PDB entry 7QI1 | X-ray diffraction, 1.76 A resolution | chains A and F of the 6 polymer chains in the assembly

== Chain A ==
Molecule: 14-3-3 protein theta
Organism: Homo sapiens
UniProtKB: P27348 (1433T_HUMAN); residues 3-232 here correspond to UniProt positions 1-230 (UniProt number = residue number - 2)
Amino-acid sequence (237 residues; each row starts with the number of its first residue; numbers below 1 keep their minus sign (Gly-4 is residue -4)):
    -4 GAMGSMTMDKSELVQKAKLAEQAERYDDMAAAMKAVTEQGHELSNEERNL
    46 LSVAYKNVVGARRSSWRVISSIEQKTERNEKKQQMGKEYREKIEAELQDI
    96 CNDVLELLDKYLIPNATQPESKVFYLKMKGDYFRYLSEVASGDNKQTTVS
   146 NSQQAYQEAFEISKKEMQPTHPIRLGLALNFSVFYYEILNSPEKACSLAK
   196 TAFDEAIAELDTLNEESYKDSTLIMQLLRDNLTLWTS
Not modelled in the structure: -4 to -3, 232
Differences from the reference sequence: expression tag (-4 to 2); conflict Asp4 (Glu2 in P27348), Ser6 (Thr4 in P27348), Val9 (Ile7 in P27348), 35 further conflict positions vs the reference (P27348) not listed
Residues lining bound ligands:
  - arginine / glutamine / Q95 / tyrosine, molecule 1: Asn52, Arg58, Ser59, Arg62, Val63, Leu229
  - arginine / glutamine / Q95 / tyrosine, molecule 2: Asn52, Gly55, Ala56, Ser59, Ser60, Val63
Swiss-Prot annotation at these positions:
  - site (Interaction with phosphoserine on interacting protein): Arg58, Arg129
  - modified residue: Met3 (N-acetylmethionine), Lys5 (N6-acetyllysine), Lys51 (N6-acetyllysine), Lys70 (N6-acetyllysine), Tyr84 (3'-nitrotyrosine), Tyr106 (3'-nitrotyrosine), Lys117 (N6-acetyllysine)
  - cross-link: Lys51 (Glycyl lysine isopeptide (Lys-Gly) (interchain with G-Cter in SUMO2))
From the paper describing this entry:
  - binding site for tyrosine: Leu229
  - binding site for the ligand Q95: Arg58, Ser59, Arg62
  - binding site for arginine: Asn52

== Chain F ==
Molecule: Cystic fibrosis transmembrane conductance regulator
Notes: EC 3.6.3.49
UniProtKB: P13569 (CFTR_HUMAN); residues 747-774 here = UniProt positions 747-774
Amino-acid sequence (28 residues; numbered 747 to 774; the number before each row is that of its first residue):
   747 AILPRISVISTGPTLQARRRQSVLNLMT
Not modelled in the structure: 747, 759-763
Modified positions: Ser753 (phosphoserine; SEP); Ser768 (phosphoserine; SEP)
Residues lining bound ligands: arginine / glutamine / Q95 / tyrosine: Leu749, Pro750, Arg751, Ile752
Swiss-Prot annotation at these positions:
  - modified residue (Phosphoserine): Ser753, Ser768
  - natural variant: Val754 (V754M: In CF; uncertain significance), Arg766 (R766M: In CBAVD; uncertain significance)
From the paper describing this entry:
  - binding site for tyrosine: Pro750, Arg751, Ile752
  - conformationally variable residues (order/disorder transition, side-chain flip): Leu749, Pro750, Arg751
  - contacts within the chain: Arg751-Ser753

== Chain A / chain F interface ==
Contacting residue pairs - 37 pairs, chain A then chain F:
  Asn44(A) - Gly758(F)
  Val48(A) - Ser756(F)
  Lys51(A) - Val754(F)  hydrogen bond (side chain-backbone)
  Lys51(A) - Ile755(F)
  Lys51(A) - Ser756(F)
  Arg58(A) - Arg751(F)
  Arg58(A) - Ser753(F)
  Lys122(A) - Val754(F)
  Arg129(A) - Arg751(F)
  Arg129(A) - Ser753(F)
  Tyr130(A) - Ser753(F)
  Glu133(A) - Arg751(F)  salt bridge
  Gly171(A) - Val754(F)
  Leu174(A) - Ile752(F)
  Leu174(A) - Ser753(F)
  Leu174(A) - Val754(F)
  Asn175(A) - Ser753(F)
  Asn175(A) - Val754(F)  hydrogen bond (side chain-backbone)
  Val178(A) - Arg751(F)
  Val178(A) - Ile752(F)
  Tyr181(A) - Leu749(F)
  Glu182(A) - Arg751(F)  salt bridge
  Asp206(A) - Leu772(F)
  Thr207(A) - Val769(F)
  Thr207(A) - Leu770(F)  hydrogen bond (backbone-backbone)
  Thr207(A) - Leu772(F)
  Asn209(A) - Arg765(F)
  Glu211(A) - Arg765(F)  salt bridge
  Ser212(A) - Arg765(F)
  Ser212(A) - Gln767(F)  hydrogen bond
  Tyr213(A) - Gln767(F)  hydrogen bond
  Asp215(A) - Thr757(F)
  Asn226(A) - Arg751(F)
  Asn226(A) - Ile752(F)  hydrogen bond (side chain-backbone)
  Leu229(A) - Pro750(F)
  Trp230(A) - Pro750(F)
  Trp230(A) - Arg751(F)
Other interface residues (no listed pair), chain A (29 interface residues in all): Arg62, Leu208, Leu218, Ile219, Leu222
Other interface residues (no listed pair), chain F (16 interface residues in all): Ser768

== Summary ==
Chain A and chain F form an interface of 29 and 16 residues respectively; the contacts include 6 hydrogen
bonds and 3 salt bridges. Among the polar pairs are Glu133(A)-Arg751(F), Glu182(A)-Arg751(F) and
Glu211(A)-Arg765(F). The paper reports a binding site for tyrosine at Leu229(A) and Pro750(F) among others; a
binding site for the ligand Q95 at Arg58(A), Ser59(A) and Arg62(A).
Chain A is 14-3-3 protein theta (Homo sapiens) and chain F is Cystic fibrosis transmembrane conductance
regulator; the structure, Crystal structure of human 14-3-3 protein beta in complex with CFTR peptide
pS753pS768 and PPI stabilizer ..., was determined by X-ray diffraction.
